9M4F - chains A and B of the 25 polymer chains in the assembly; structure by electron microscopy, 2.82 A resolution.

== Chain A ==
Name: PsaA
Source organism: Tribonema minus
Chain sequence (749 residues; numbered 1 to 749; the number before each row is that of its first residue):
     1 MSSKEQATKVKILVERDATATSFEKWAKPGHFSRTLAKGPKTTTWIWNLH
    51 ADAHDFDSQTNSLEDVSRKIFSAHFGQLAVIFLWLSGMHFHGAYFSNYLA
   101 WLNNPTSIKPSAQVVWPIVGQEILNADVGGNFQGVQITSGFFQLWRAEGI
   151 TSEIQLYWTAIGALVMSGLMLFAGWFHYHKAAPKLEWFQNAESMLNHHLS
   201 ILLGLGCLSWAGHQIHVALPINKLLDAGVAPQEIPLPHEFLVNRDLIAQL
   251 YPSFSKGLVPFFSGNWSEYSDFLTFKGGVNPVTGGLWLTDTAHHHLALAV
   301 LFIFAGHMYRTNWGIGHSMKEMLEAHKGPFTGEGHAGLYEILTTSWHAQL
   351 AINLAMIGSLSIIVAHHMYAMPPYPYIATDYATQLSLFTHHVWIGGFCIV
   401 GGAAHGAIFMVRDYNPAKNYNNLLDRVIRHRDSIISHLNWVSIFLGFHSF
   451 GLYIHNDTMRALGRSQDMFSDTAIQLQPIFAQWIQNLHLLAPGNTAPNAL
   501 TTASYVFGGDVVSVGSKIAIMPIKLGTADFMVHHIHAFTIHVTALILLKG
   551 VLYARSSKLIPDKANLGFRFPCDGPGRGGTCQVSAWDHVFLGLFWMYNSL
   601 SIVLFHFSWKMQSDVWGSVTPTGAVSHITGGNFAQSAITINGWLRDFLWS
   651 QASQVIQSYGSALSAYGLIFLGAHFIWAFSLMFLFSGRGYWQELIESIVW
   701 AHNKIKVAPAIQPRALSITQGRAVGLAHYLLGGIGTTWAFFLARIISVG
Not modelled in the structure: 1-7, 749
Ion coordination: chlorophyll a Mg (36 sites), coordinated by His50, His54, His74, Gln77, His91, Gln113, Gln121, His177, His179, His197, His198, His213, His216, His293, His294, His295 and 20 more; 4Fe-4S cluster Fe: Cys572, Cys581 (shared with Cys559(B), Cys568(B) of chain B)
Residues lining bound ligands:
  - beta-carotene (BCR), molecule 1: Val80, Leu83, Trp84
  - beta-carotene (BCR), molecule 2: Phe82, Trp158, Thr159, Gly162, Ala163, Met166, Leu205, Leu208, Ser209
  - beta-carotene (BCR), molecule 3: Trp84, Ile201, Leu202, Leu205, Gly206, Ser209
  - beta-carotene (BCR), molecule 4: Ala348, Ala351, Ile352, Gly406, Phe409, Met410, Leu424
  - beta-carotene (BCR), molecule 5: Ala355, Met356, Ser359, Ile399, Ala403, Ala544, Leu547, Leu548, Val551
  - beta-carotene (BCR), molecule 6: Trp691, Leu694, Ile695, Ile698
  - chlorophyll a (CLA), molecule 1: Val10, Lys11, Ile12, Trp187, Asn190, Ser193, His197, Ile201, Thr311, Trp313
  - chlorophyll a (CLA), molecule 2: Ile12, Val14, Arg16, Phe71, Phe75, Leu169, Met170, Phe172, Ala173, Phe176, His177, Ala181, Trp187
  - chlorophyll a (CLA), molecule 3: Thr19, Ala20, Thr21, Ser22, Phe23, Lys25, Trp26, His31, Lys69, Ser72, Gly76, Leu171, Gly174, Trp175, Tyr178, His179
  - chlorophyll a (CLA), molecule 4: Trp26, His31, Phe32, Leu49, His50, Ala53, His54, Phe56, Gln59, Lys69, Ala73, Gly76, Gln77, Val80
  - chlorophyll a (CLA), molecule 5: Trp26, Pro29, Trp45, Ile46, Trp47, Leu49, His50
  - chlorophyll a (CLA), molecule 6: Thr43, Ile46, Trp47, Ile695, Ile698, Val699, His702, Val707, Pro709, Ile711, Pro713, Arg714
  - chlorophyll a (CLA), molecule 7: Trp47, Phe675, Ile676, Phe679, Phe683, Leu716, Gln720, Ala723, Val724, Ala727, His728, Leu731
  - chlorophyll a (CLA), molecule 8: His50, Ala51, Asp52, Ala53, His54, Asp55, His347, Leu350, Leu354, Phe397, Cys398, Val400, Gly401, Ala404, His405, Ile408, Arg412, Phe568, Arg569, Trp586, Val589, Leu593, Leu731
  - chlorophyll a (CLA), molecule 9: His54, Phe56, Asp57, Ile70, Ala73, His74, Gln77, Leu78, Ile81, Phe82, Leu85, Met166, Trp346, His347, Gln349, Leu350, Asn353, Leu354, Ile357
  - chlorophyll a (CLA), molecule 10: His54, Gln77, Val80, Ile81, Trp84, Leu354, Ile357, Ile394, Phe397, Cys398
  - chlorophyll a (CLA), molecule 11: Leu63, Ser67, His74, Leu185, Phe188, Gln189, Ala191, Met194, Leu195, His198, Leu199, Leu202, Leu203, Met319, Leu323, Tyr339, Leu342, Thr343, Thr344, Ser345, Trp346, Gln349, Ile352, Asn353, Met356, Ile357
  - chlorophyll a (CLA), molecule 12: Phe71, His74, Phe75, Leu78, Phe82, Met170, Trp187, Phe188, Asn190, Ser193, Met194, His197, His198, Ile201, Leu202
  - chlorophyll a (CLA), molecule 13: Val80, Leu83, Gln113, Val114, Val115, Trp116, Ile118, Val119, Gln121, Leu124, Val135, Leu171, Ala665, Leu668, Ile669
  - chlorophyll a (CLA), molecule 14: Leu83, Trp84, Ser86, Gly87, Met88, Phe90, His91, Phe95, Val114, Trp116, Leu164
  - chlorophyll a (CLA), molecule 15: Trp84, Met88, Ala112, Gln113, Val135, Gln136, Ile137, Thr138, Ser139, Phe141, Ala665, Tyr666, Ile669, Gly672, Ala673, Ile676, Leu731, Ile734, Gly735, Trp738
  - chlorophyll a (CLA), molecule 16: Trp84, Met88, Thr138, Ser139, Phe141, Ser386, Leu387, Thr389, His390, Trp393, Ile394, Phe397, Leu604, Ile734, Thr737, Trp738, Leu742
  - chlorophyll a (CLA), molecule 17: Trp84, Leu85, Ser139, Gly140, Phe141, Leu144, Leu203, Ile357, Leu360, Ser361, Val364, Met368, Tyr374, Ile377, Leu387, His390, His391, Ile394
  - chlorophyll a (CLA), molecule 18: Leu144, Ala147, Glu148, Leu202, Leu203, Gly206, Cys207, Trp210, Gln214, Leu286, Thr291, His294, His295, Leu298, Phe302, Leu360, Ile363, Val364, His367, Met368, Pro373, Tyr374
  - chlorophyll a (CLA), molecule 19: Glu148, Gly149, Ile150, Ile154, Gln155, Trp158, Thr159, Gly206, Ser209, Trp210, Gly212, His213, His216, Val217, Pro237, His238, Leu241
  - chlorophyll a (CLA), molecule 20: Ile154, Gln155, Trp158, Leu236, His238, Leu241, Val242
  - chlorophyll a (CLA), molecule 21: Leu195, Leu199, Leu203, Leu301, Phe302, Ala305, Met308, Tyr309, Met319, Met322, Met356, Leu424, Val427, Leu548, Val551, Leu552
  - chlorophyll a (CLA), molecule 22: Asn196, His197, Ser200, Ile201, Leu205, His307, Tyr309, Thr311, Trp313, Ile315
  - chlorophyll a (CLA), molecule 23: Leu208, Ser209, Gly212, Ile215, His216, Leu241, Arg244, Phe254, Gly257, Leu258, Phe261, Phe262, Tyr269, Phe272, Leu296
  - chlorophyll a (CLA), molecule 24: Phe261, Trp266, Ser267, Tyr269, Ser270, Leu273, Thr274, Phe275, His293, Leu296, Ala297, Val300, Leu301, Asn498
  - chlorophyll a (CLA), molecule 25: Thr274, Phe275, Gly277, Gly278, Leu286, Asp290, Thr291, His293, His294, Ala297, Leu298, Leu301, His367, Met371, Pro373, Thr502, Ala503
  - chlorophyll a (CLA), molecule 26: Phe275, Thr495, Ala496, Pro497, Asn498, Ala499
  - chlorophyll a (CLA), molecule 27: Leu301, Met356, Ser359, Leu360, Ile363, His366, His367, Tyr369, Ala370, Met371, Ala503, Ser504, Val506, Phe507
  - chlorophyll a (CLA), molecule 28: Phe304, Ala305, His307, Met308, Arg310, Ile315, Gly316, His317
  - chlorophyll a (CLA), molecule 29: Met308, His317, Glu321, Met322, Ala325, His326
  - chlorophyll a (CLA), molecule 30: Met322, Leu323, His326, Thr331, His335, Leu338, Leu342, Leu423, Leu424, Val427
  - chlorophyll a (CLA), molecule 31: Ala325, His326, Lys327, Gly328, Pro329, Phe330
  - chlorophyll a (CLA), molecule 32: Phe330, Thr331, Leu423, Arg426, Val427, Arg429, His430, Ser433, Ile434, His437
  - chlorophyll a (CLA), molecule 33: Ile362, Ile363, His366, Ile399, Ile540, Thr543, Ala544, Leu547, Met596, Ser599, Leu600, Val603
  - chlorophyll a (CLA), molecule 34: His366, Tyr369, Phe388, Phe480, Ala481, Trp483, Ile484, Gln485, His488, Val506, Phe507, Ile523, Leu525, His533, His536, Ile540, Val603, His606, Phe607, Lys610
  - chlorophyll a (CLA), molecule 35: Ser433, His437, Trp440
  - chlorophyll a (CLA), molecule 36: Ile434, His437, Leu438, Trp440, Val441, Ala537, Ile540, His541, Leu548
  - chlorophyll a (CLA), molecule 37: Ser436, Asn439, Trp440, Ile443
  - chlorophyll a (CLA), molecule 38: Asn439, Ser442, Ile443, Gly446, Phe447, Phe450, Gly451, Phe538, Val542, Leu545, Ile546, Leu591, Phe594, Trp595
  - chlorophyll a (CLA), molecule 39: Trp440, Ile443, Phe444, Phe447, His448
  - chlorophyll a (CLA), molecule 40: Val441, Phe444, Leu445, Gln477, Pro478, Ile479, Phe480, Ala481, Asp529, Phe530, His533, His534, Ala537, His541
  - chlorophyll a (CLA), molecule 41: Phe447, His448, Gly451, Leu452, Ile454, His455, Thr458, Met459, Arg464, Asp467, Phe469, Ile474
  - chlorophyll a (CLA), molecule 42: Phe450, Tyr453, Ile535, Phe538, Thr539, Tyr597, Asn598, Ser601, Ile602, Phe605, Ile640, Trp643, Leu648, Ala652, Ile656, Phe670, His674, Trp677, Tyr729, Gly733, Thr736, Thr737, Phe740
  - chlorophyll a (CLA), molecule 43: Phe450, Ile454, Asp457, Phe538, Phe594, Trp595, Tyr597, Asn598, Ile640, Leu644, Trp677, Tyr729
  - chlorophyll a (CLA), molecule 44: Thr458, Ala461, Leu462
  - chlorophyll a (CLA), molecule 45: Trp483, Ile484, Leu487, His488, Ala491, Thr495, Ala496, Thr502, Ala503, Phe507
  - chlorophyll a (CLA), molecule 46: Leu644, Leu648, Trp649, Trp677
  - chlorophyll a (CLA), molecule 47: Leu668, Leu671, Gly672, His674, Phe675, Trp677, Ala678
  - chlorophyll a (CLA), molecule 48: Phe675, Ala678, Phe679, Leu681, Met682, Phe685, Ser686, Tyr690, Trp691, Leu694
  - chlorophyll a (CLA), molecule 49: Ile698, Ala701, His702, Ile705, Val707
  - chlorophyll a (CLA), molecule 50: Trp700, Ala701, Lys704, Ile705
  - Diadinoxanthin (DD6; (3S,3'R,5R,6S,7cis)-7',8'-didehydro-5,6-dihydro-5,6-epoxy-beta,beta-carotene-3,3'-diol), molecule 1: Trp116, Pro117, Ile118
  - Diadinoxanthin (DD6), molecule 2: Leu208, Leu258, Phe261, Phe262, Leu296, Val300, Ile303, Phe304, His307, Ile315
  - phylloquinone (PQN): Trp47, Met682, Phe683, Ser686, Gly687, Arg688, Trp691, Ile695, Arg714, Ala715, Leu716, Ser717, Gly721
  - 4Fe-4S cluster (SF4): Pro571, Cys572, Gly574, Pro575, Thr580, Cys581, Ile718, Arg722

== Chain B ==
Name: PsaB
Source organism: Tribonema minus
Chain sequence (734 residues; row label = number of the first residue in the row):
     1 MATKFPKFSQALAQDPTTRRIWFGIATAHDFETHDGMTEEKLYQKIFASH
    51 FGHLAIIFLWTSGNLFHVAWQGNFEQWVLNPLKVKPIAHTIWDPHFGEPA
   101 IKAFTKGGAFYPVNIAYSGVYHWWYTIGMRTNNDLYLGSIGLIILSGLLL
   151 FAGWLHLQPKFSPSLSWFKNNESRLNHHLSGLFGVSSLAWTGHLVHVAIP
   201 ESRGTHIGWDNFLTTPPHPDGLAPFFSGNWNVYAQNPDTAQHIFGTSQGS
   251 GSAILTFLGGFHPQTQSLWLTDMAHHHLAIAVIFIIAGHMYRTNFGIGHN
   301 MKEILDAHRPPGGRLGAGHRGLFDTITNSLHMQLGLALASLGVITSLTAQ
   351 HMYAISPYAFMAKDFTTQAALYTHHQYIAGFLMVGAFAHGAIFFVRDYDP
   401 EANKNNVLARMLEHKEAIISHLSWVSLFLGFHTLGLYIHNDTVVAFGQPE
   451 KQILVEPVFAQFIQAASGKALYGFDTLLSSSESPATVAGSAIWLPGWLEA
   501 INSEKNDLFLTIGPGDFLVHHAIALGLHTTTLILVKGALDARGSKLMPDK
   551 KDFGYSFPCDGPGRGGTCDISAWDAFYLSMFWMLNTIGWVTFYWHWKHVT
   601 IWQGNPAQFNESSNYLMGWLRDYLWLNSSPLINGYNPYGMNSLSVWAWMF
   651 LFGHLVWATGFMFLISWRGYWQELIETLVWAHERTPLANLISWKDKPVAL
   701 SIVQARLVGLAHFTVGYILTYAAFVIASTAGKFG
Not modelled in the structure: 1
Ion coordination: chlorophyll a Mg (32 sites), coordinated by His29, His50, His53, His67, His89, Asp93, His95, His156, His177, His178, His193, His196, His275, His276, His277, His289 and 16 more; 4Fe-4S cluster Fe: Cys559, Cys568 (shared with Cys572(A), Cys581(A) of chain A)
Residues lining bound ligands:
  - beta-carotene (BCR), molecule 1: Ile21, Ile25, Ile691
  - beta-carotene (BCR), molecule 2: Gly52, Ile56, Leu59, Leu150
  - beta-carotene (BCR), molecule 3: Leu54, Ile57, Phe58, Trp60, Gly181, Leu182, Val185, Ser186
  - beta-carotene (BCR), molecule 4: Phe58, Thr61, Leu65, Trp123, Trp124, Ile127, Met129, Gly138, Leu142, Trp209, Phe212, Leu213
  - beta-carotene (BCR), molecule 5: Leu188, Leu222, Phe225, Val282, Ile285, Ile286, His289, Ile297
  - beta-carotene (BCR), molecule 6: Phe225, Phe226, Trp230, Val282
  - beta-carotene (BCR), molecule 7: Met332, Gly335, Leu336, Ala339, Val343, Met383, Ala386, Phe387, Gly390, Ala391, Phe393, Phe394, Leu408, Ala538
  - beta-carotene (BCR), molecule 8: Phe387, Met411, Ile418, Val535, Leu539
  - beta-carotene (BCR), molecule 9: Phe428, His432, Leu436, Ile453, Phe517, His521
  - beta-carotene (BCR), molecule 10: Trp648, Met649, Phe652, Trp671, Ile675, Leu678
  - chlorophyll a (CLA), molecule 1: Phe5, Phe8, Gly24, Ile25, Ala28, His29, Phe31, His34, Lys45, Ser49, His53, Ile56
  - chlorophyll a (CLA), molecule 2: Thr18, Ile21, Trp22, Ile675, Leu678, Val679, His682, Ile691, Ser692, Trp693, Lys694, Asp695, Pro697, Val698
  - chlorophyll a (CLA), molecule 3: Trp22, Phe652, Leu655, Val656, Thr659, Phe663, Leu700, Val708, Ala711, His712, Val715
  - chlorophyll a (CLA), molecule 4: Ile25, Ala26, Thr27, Ala28, His29, Asp30, His331, Leu334, Leu338, Phe381, Leu382, Val384, Gly385, Ala388, His389, Ile392, Arg396, Tyr555, Trp573, Phe576, Met580, Phe652, Val715, Leu719
  - chlorophyll a (CLA), molecule 5: His29, Phe31, Glu32, Tyr43, Ile46, Ser49, His50, His53, Leu54, Ile57, Phe168, Arg174, His178, Leu182, Phe183, Leu330, His331, Gln333, Leu334, Ala337, Leu338, Leu341
  - chlorophyll a (CLA), molecule 6: His29, His53, Ile56, Ile57, Trp60, Leu341, Ile378, Phe381, Leu382
  - chlorophyll a (CLA), molecule 7: Phe47, Phe51, Leu148, Phe151, Ala152, Leu155, His156, Lys160, Phe161, Pro163, Trp167
  - chlorophyll a (CLA), molecule 8: Phe47, His50, Phe51, Leu54, Trp123, Trp167, Phe168, Asn170, Ser173, Arg174, His177, His178, Gly181, Leu182, Phe183, Tyr358
  - chlorophyll a (CLA), molecule 9: Ile56, Leu59, Trp60, Ser62, Gly63, Phe66, His67, Trp70, Gln71, His89, Thr90, Trp92, Ile143
  - chlorophyll a (CLA), molecule 10: Ile56, Trp60, Asn64, His67, Val68, Ala88, His89, Asn114, Ile115, Ala116, Tyr117, Ser118, Val120, Val645, Trp646, Met649
  - chlorophyll a (CLA), molecule 11: Ile57, Phe58, Trp60, Thr61, Ser118, Gly119, Val120, Trp123, Ser186, Ala189, Leu341, Ile344, Thr345, Thr348, Met352, Tyr358, Met361, Leu371, His374, His375, Ile378, Leu382
  - chlorophyll a (CLA), molecule 12: Trp60, Asn64, Tyr117, Ser118, Val120, Ala370, Leu371, Thr373, His374, Tyr377, Ile378, Phe381, Trp646, Met649, Ile718, Leu719, Tyr721, Ala722, Val725, Ile726
  - chlorophyll a (CLA), molecule 13: His89, Thr90, Ile91, Trp92, Asp93, Pro94, His95, Phe96, Phe104, Asn114, Ser644, Val645, Trp648
  - chlorophyll a (CLA), molecule 14: Trp92, Pro94, His95
  - chlorophyll a (CLA), molecule 15: Trp123, Thr126, Ile127, Phe183, Ser186, Ser187, Trp190, Leu194, Leu268, Met273, His276, His277, Ile280, Ile344, Leu347, Thr348, His351, Met352, Pro357, Tyr358
  - chlorophyll a (CLA), molecule 16: Ile127, Gly128, Met129, Asp134, Leu137, Gly138, Ser186, Ala189, Trp190, Gly192, His193, His196, Val197, Glu201, Ile207, Gly208, Trp209, Phe212
  - chlorophyll a (CLA), molecule 17: Trp167, Asn170, Ser173, His177, Thr293, Asn294, Phe295
  - chlorophyll a (CLA), molecule 18: Asn171, Arg174, Leu175, His178, Leu179, Phe183, Ile280, Ile283, Phe284, Met301, Leu305, Phe323, Ile326, Leu336, Ala337, Ser340, Ile344
  - chlorophyll a (CLA), molecule 19: Leu175, Leu179, Phe183, Ile283, Phe284, Ala287, Met290, Tyr291, Met301, Ile304, Leu305
  - chlorophyll a (CLA), molecule 20: Asn176, His177, Ser180, Gly181, Val185, Ile285, His289, Tyr291, Thr293, Phe295, Ile297
  - chlorophyll a (CLA), molecule 21: Leu188, Ala189, Thr191, Gly192, Val195, His196, Phe212, Leu213, Thr214, Thr215, Pro216, Pro217, His218, Gly221, Leu222, Phe225, Phe226, Tyr233, Ile254, Leu255, Leu278
  - chlorophyll a (CLA), molecule 22: Phe225, Phe226, Ser227, Gly228, Trp230
  - chlorophyll a (CLA), molecule 23: Phe225, Gly228, Trp230, Asn231, Tyr233, Ala234, Leu255, Phe257, His275, Leu278, Ala279, Val282, Ile492, Trp493
  - chlorophyll a (CLA), molecule 24: Thr256, Phe257, Gly259, Gly260, Leu268, Asp272, Met273, His275, His276, Ala279, Ile280, Ile283, His351, Ile355, Trp493, Trp497
  - chlorophyll a (CLA), molecule 25: Ile286, His289, Met290, Ile297, Gly298, His299
  - chlorophyll a (CLA), molecule 26: Met290, His299, Glu303, Ile304, Ala307, His308
  - chlorophyll a (CLA), molecule 27: Ile304, Leu305, His308, Leu315, His319, Leu322, Ile326, Met332, Val407, Leu408, Met411
  - chlorophyll a (CLA), molecule 28: Ala307, His308, Arg309, Pro310, Pro311, Arg314, Leu315, His319
  - chlorophyll a (CLA), molecule 29: Arg314, Leu315, Val407, Arg410, Met411, Glu413, His414, Ala417, Ile418, His421
  - chlorophyll a (CLA), molecule 30: Leu336, Ser340, Val343, Leu347, Gln350, His351, Tyr353, Ala354, Ile355, Trp497, Leu508, Phe509
  - chlorophyll a (CLA), molecule 31: Val343, Ser346, Leu347, Gln350, Gln376, Gly380, Met383, Phe387, Leu527, Thr530, Thr531, Leu534, Met583, Thr586, Ile587
  - chlorophyll a (CLA), molecule 32: Gln350, Tyr353, Tyr372, Phe459, Ala460, Ile463, Gln464, Phe509, Leu510, Ile512, His520, Ile523, Leu527, Val590, Tyr593, Trp594, Lys597
  - chlorophyll a (CLA), molecule 33: Ala417, His421, Trp424
  - chlorophyll a (CLA), molecule 34: Ile418, Leu422, Val425, Ala524, Leu527, His528, Thr531
  - chlorophyll a (CLA), molecule 35: Ser420, His421, Ser423, Trp424, Leu427, Phe431
  - chlorophyll a (CLA), molecule 36: Ser423, Ser426, Leu427, Gly430, Phe431, Leu434, Leu525, Thr529, Leu532, Ile533, Leu578, Phe581, Trp582
  - chlorophyll a (CLA), molecule 37: Trp424, Leu427, Phe428, Phe431, His432
  - chlorophyll a (CLA), molecule 38: Val425, Phe428, Leu429, Glu456, Pro457, Val458, Phe459, Ala460, Asp516, Phe517, His520, His521, Ala524, His528
  - chlorophyll a (CLA), molecule 39: His432, Gly435, Leu436, Ile438, His439, Thr442, Val443, Phe446, Lys451, Ile453
  - chlorophyll a (CLA), molecule 40: Thr433, Leu434, Tyr437, Val519, Ala522, Leu525, Asn585, Gly588, Trp589, Phe592, Leu616, Trp619, Leu624, Ser628, Ile632, Phe650, His654, Trp657, Phe713, Tyr717, Thr720, Tyr721, Phe724
  - chlorophyll a (CLA), molecule 41: Leu434, Ile438, Asp441, Leu525, Phe581, Trp582, Asn585, Trp589, Leu616, Leu620, Trp657, Phe713
  - chlorophyll a (CLA), molecule 42: Val458, Phe459, Phe462
  - chlorophyll a (CLA), molecule 43: Phe462, Ile463, Ala466, Ser467, Leu477, Leu478, Trp493, Trp497, Phe509
  - chlorophyll a (CLA), molecule 44: Leu477, Pro484, Ala485, Ala488, Gly489, Ile492, Trp493
  - chlorophyll a (CLA), molecule 45: Leu620, Leu624, Trp625, Trp657
  - chlorophyll a (CLA), molecule 46: Trp648, Leu651, Phe652, His654, Leu655, Trp657, Ala658
  - chlorophyll a (CLA), molecule 47: Leu655, Ala658, Thr659, Phe661, Met662, Ile665, Tyr670, Trp671, Leu674
  - chlorophyll a (CLA), molecule 48: Leu678, Ala681, His682, Thr685, Ala688, Ile691
  - chlorophyll a (CLA), molecule 49: Trp680, Ala681, Arg684, Thr685, Pro686
  - chlorophyll a (CLA), molecule 50: Pro686, Leu687, Ala688, Leu690, Ile691
  - phylloquinone (PQN): Trp22, Ile25, Met662, Phe663, Ser666, Trp667, Arg668, Trp671, Ile675, Val698, Ala699, Leu700, Ser701, Ala705
  - 4Fe-4S cluster (SF4): Cys559, Gly561, Pro562, Thr567, Cys568, Trp667, Ile702, Arg706

== How chain A and chain B interact ==
Residue-residue contacts (145; chain A residue first):
  Val119(A) with Gln448(B); Lys451(B), hydrogen bond (backbone-side chain)
  Gly120(A) with Phe446(B); Gln448(B)
  Gln121(A) with Phe446(B)
  Ile123(A) with Phe446(B), hydrophobic
  Asp432(A) with Thr677(B)
  Ser433(A) with Trp680(B)
  Ile435(A) with Leu674(B), hydrophobic; Thr677(B)
  Ser436(A) with Thr677(B); Trp680(B); Ala681(B)
  Asn439(A) with Leu674(B); Leu678(B)
  Asp457(A) with Tyr635(B), hydrogen bond; Trp648(B), hydrogen bond
  Thr458(A) with Trp648(B), hydrogen bond
  Arg460(A) with Tyr635(B); Asn636(B); Pro637(B)
  Ala461(A) with Tyr635(B), hydrophobic; Met640(B); Ser644(B), hydrogen bond (backbone-side chain); Trp648(B)
  Leu462(A) with His95(B); Phe96(B), hydrophobic; Gly97(B), hydrogen bond (backbone-backbone); Ala100(B); Met640(B)
  Gly463(A) with Pro99(B); Met640(B), hydrogen bond (backbone-side chain)
  Arg464(A) with His95(B), hydrogen bond (side chain-backbone); Gly97(B)
  Ile546(A) with Tyr670(B)
  Lys549(A) with Tyr670(B), hydrogen bond (side chain-backbone); Glu673(B), salt bridge; Leu674(B)
  Tyr553(A) with Thr677(B)
  Ser557(A) with Glu673(B), hydrogen bond; Glu676(B), hydrogen bond
  Lys558(A) with Glu676(B)
  Leu559(A) with Gln672(B); Glu676(B), hydrogen bond (backbone-side chain)
  Lys563(A) with Glu673(B), salt bridge
  Pro571(A) with Pro562(B), hydrophobic
  Cys572(A) with Pro562(B), hydrophobic
  Gly574(A) with Pro562(B)
  Pro575(A) with Cys559(B), hydrophobic; Gly561(B)
  Arg577(A) with Arg668(B), hydrogen bond (backbone-side chain)
  Gly578(A) with Arg668(B)
  Gly579(A) with Arg668(B), hydrogen bond (backbone-side chain); Ile702(B)
  Cys581(A) with Trp667(B), hydrophobic; Arg668(B); Gly669(B), hydrogen bond (backbone-backbone); Tyr670(B); Ile702(B), hydrophobic
  Gln582(A) with Ile665(B), hydrogen bond (side chain-backbone); Ser666(B); Trp667(B), hydrogen bond (side chain-backbone); Tyr670(B)
  Val583(A) with Glu673(B)
  His588(A) with Tyr670(B); Glu673(B), salt bridge
  Leu591(A) with Ser666(B); Tyr670(B), hydrophobic
  Gln635(A) with Pro637(B)
  Ile640(A) with Leu651(B), hydrophobic
  Asn641(A) with Ile632(B), hydrogen bond (side chain-backbone); Tyr635(B), hydrogen bond (side chain-backbone); Leu651(B)
  Leu644(A) with Phe650(B), hydrophobic; Leu651(B), hydrophobic
  Arg645(A) with Ile632(B), hydrogen bond (side chain-backbone); Asn633(B); Tyr635(B); Asn636(B); Pro637(B)
  Trp649(A) with Trp625(B), hydrogen bond (side chain-backbone); Ser628(B); Ser629(B); Ile632(B), hydrophobic
  Ser653(A) with Trp625(B)
  Ile656(A) with Met617(B), hydrophobic; Arg621(B), hydrogen bond (backbone-side chain); Trp625(B), hydrophobic
  Gln657(A) with Arg621(B); Trp625(B)
  Tyr659(A) with Asp441(B), hydrogen bond; Val444(B), hydrophobic; Ala445(B), hydrophobic; Tyr615(B), hydrophobic; Met617(B)
  Gly660(A) with Val444(B); Ala445(B), hydrogen bond (backbone-backbone)
  Ser664(A) with Ala445(B), hydrogen bond (side chain-backbone)
  Gly667(A) with Met617(B)
  Leu668(A) with Asp441(B); Thr442(B); Ala445(B), hydrophobic
  Phe670(A) with Leu620(B), hydrophobic
  Leu671(A) with Asp441(B); Met617(B); Leu620(B), hydrophobic
  Phe675(A) with Leu434(B), hydrophobic
  Trp677(A) with Trp657(B), hydrophobic; Phe661(B), hydrophobic
  Leu681(A) with Phe661(B), hydrophobic
  Leu684(A) with Leu664(B)
  Phe685(A) with Tyr577(B), hydrogen bond (backbone-side chain); Phe581(B), hydrophobic; Phe661(B), hydrophobic; Leu664(B), hydrophobic; Ile665(B), hydrophobic
  Ser686(A) with Leu578(B)
  Gly687(A) with Cys568(B); Asp569(B)
  Arg688(A) with Gly565(B), hydrogen bond (side chain-backbone); Gly566(B), hydrogen bond (side chain-backbone); Cys568(B), hydrogen bond (backbone-backbone)
  Gly689(A) with Cys568(B), hydrogen bond (backbone-backbone)
  Tyr690(A) with Ile533(B); Lys536(B); Cys568(B); Asp569(B), hydrogen bond (backbone-backbone); Leu578(B), hydrophobic
  Glu693(A) with Lys536(B), salt bridge; Asp540(B); Ser544(B), hydrogen bond; Lys550(B), salt bridge; Ile570(B)
  Leu694(A) with Ile419(B), hydrophobic; Lys536(B)
  Glu696(A) with Ser544(B); Lys545(B), hydrogen bond (side chain-backbone); Leu546(B), hydrogen bond (side chain-backbone)
  Ser697(A) with Ile419(B)
  Trp700(A) with Glu416(B); Ala417(B), hydrophobic
  Ala701(A) with Ser420(B)
  Ile718(A) with Gly566(B); Cys568(B), hydrophobic
  Arg722(A) with Trp667(B)
Also at the interface, not in a pair above, chain A (78 interface residues in all): Leu124, Leu545, Thr580, Phe590, Phe594, Val655, Ser661, Gln692, Ile698
Also at the interface, not in a pair above, chain B (78 interface residues in all): Ser423, Gly447, Leu532, Pro558, Arg564, Thr567, Leu616, Phe713

== In short ==
The chain A/chain B interface involves 78 residues from each chain, with 34 hydrogen bonds and 5 salt bridges.
Polar contacts include Lys549(A)-Glu673(B), Lys563(A)-Glu673(B) and His588(A)-Glu673(B). 11 chlorophyll a
molecules and one 4Fe-4S cluster molecule are bound between chain A and chain B.
Chain A is PsaA and chain B is PsaB, both from Tribonema minus; the structure, Photosystem I from the
eukaryotic filamentous algae, was determined by electron microscopy.
